PDB entry 6RT3 | X-ray diffraction, 1.05 A resolution | chain A

== Chain A ==
Name: Lysozyme C
From: Gallus gallus
Notes: EC 3.2.1.17
UniProtKB: P00698 (LYSC_CHICK); residues 1-129 here correspond to UniProt positions 19-147 (UniProt number = residue number + 18)
Chain sequence (129 residues; each row starts with the number of its first residue):
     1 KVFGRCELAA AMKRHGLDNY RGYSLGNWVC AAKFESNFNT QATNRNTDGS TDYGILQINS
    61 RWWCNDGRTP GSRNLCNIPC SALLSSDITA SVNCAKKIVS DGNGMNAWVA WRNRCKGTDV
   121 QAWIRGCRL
Cystine bridges: Cys-6/Cys-127, Cys-30/Cys-115, Cys-64/Cys-80, Cys-76/Cys-94
UniProt features mapped onto this chain:
  - active site: Glu-35, Asp-52
  - binding site (substrate): Asp-101

== In short ==
From UniProt: active-site residues Glu-35 and Asp-52 and substrate-binding residue Asp-101.
Chain A is Lysozyme C (Gallus gallus); the structure, Native tetragonal lysozyme - synchrotron data, was
determined by X-ray diffraction together with 6RTA, 6RT9 and 6RT1 from the same study.
